PDB entry 3D9A | X-ray diffraction, 1.20 A resolution | chains L and H of the 3 polymer chains in the assembly

Chain L:
Protein: Light Chain of HyHel10 Antibody Fragment (Fab)
Organism: Mus musculus
Notes: antibody fragment or engineered binder
Chain sequence (213 residues; each row starts with the number of its first residue):
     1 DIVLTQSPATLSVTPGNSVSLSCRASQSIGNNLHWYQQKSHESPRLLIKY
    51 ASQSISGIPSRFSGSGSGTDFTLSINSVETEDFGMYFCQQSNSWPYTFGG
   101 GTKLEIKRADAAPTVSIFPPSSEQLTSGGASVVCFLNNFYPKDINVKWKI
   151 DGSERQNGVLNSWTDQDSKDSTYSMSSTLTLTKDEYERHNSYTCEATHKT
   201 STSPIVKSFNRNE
Cystine bridges: Cys-23/Cys-88, Cys-134/Cys-194

Chain H:
Protein: Heavy Chain of HyHel10 Antibody Fragment (Fab)
Organism: Mus musculus
Notes: antibody fragment or engineered binder
Chain sequence (210 residues; row label = number of the first residue in the row):
   301 DVQLQESGPSLVKPSQTLSLTCSVTGDSITSDYWSWIRKFPGNRLEYMGY
   351 VSYSGSTYYNPSLKSRISITRDTSKNQYYLDLNSVTTEDTATYYCANWDG
   401 DYWGQGTLVTVSAAKTTPPSVYPLAPGSAAQTNSMVTLGCLVKGYFPEPV
   451 TVTWNSGSLSSGVHTFPAVLQSDLYTLSSSVTVPSSTWPSETVTCNVAHP
   501 ASSTKVDKKI
Cystine bridges: Cys-322/Cys-395, Cys-440/Cys-495

Chain L / chain H interface:
Pairs across the interface (73; chain L residue first):
  Tyr-36(L) / Gly-400(H)
  Tyr-36(L) / Trp-403(H)  hydrophobic
  Gln-38(L) / Lys-339(H)  hydrogen bond
  Gln-38(L) / Tyr-394(H)  hydrogen bond
  Ser-43(L) / Tyr-394(H)
  Ser-43(L) / Trp-403(H)
  Ser-43(L) / Gly-404(H)  hydrogen bond (side chain-backbone)
  Ser-43(L) / Gln-405(H)  hydrogen bond (side chain-backbone)
  Ser-43(L) / Gly-406(H)
  Pro-44(L) / Trp-403(H)
  Leu-46(L) / Asp-399(H)
  Leu-46(L) / Gly-400(H)
  Met-85(L) / Asn-343(H)
  Phe-87(L) / Asn-343(H)
  Phe-87(L) / Leu-345(H)  hydrophobic
  Gln-89(L) / Tyr-347(H)
  Trp-94(L) / Tyr-347(H)  hydrophobic
  Trp-94(L) / Gly-349(H)
  Trp-94(L) / Tyr-350(H)  hydrophobic
  Trp-94(L) / Tyr-358(H)
  Trp-94(L) / Tyr-359(H)  hydrogen bond (side chain-backbone)
  Trp-94(L) / Asn-360(H)
  Pro-95(L) / Asn-360(H)
  Pro-95(L) / Pro-361(H)
  Tyr-96(L) / Tyr-347(H)
  Tyr-96(L) / Tyr-350(H)
  Tyr-96(L) / Trp-398(H)  hydrogen bond
  Phe-98(L) / Leu-345(H)  hydrophobic
  Phe-98(L) / Tyr-347(H)  hydrophobic
  Gly-100(L) / Asn-343(H)
  Ser-116(L) / Thr-437(H)
  Ile-117(L) / Ala-429(H)
  Phe-118(L) / Leu-424(H)
  Phe-118(L) / Ala-425(H)
  Phe-118(L) / Gln-431(H)
  Phe-118(L) / Thr-437(H)
  Pro-119(L) / Ala-425(H)
  Pro-119(L) / Pro-426(H)
  Ser-121(L) / Tyr-422(H)
  Ser-121(L) / Pro-423(H)
  Glu-123(L) / Val-421(H)
  Glu-123(L) / Tyr-422(H)
  Glu-123(L) / Lys-508(H)  salt bridge
  Gln-124(L) / Tyr-422(H)
  Gln-124(L) / Lys-443(H)
  Ser-127(L) / Tyr-422(H)
  Ser-131(L) / Leu-441(H)
  Ser-131(L) / Lys-443(H)
  Phe-135(L) / Phe-466(H)  hydrophobic
  Phe-135(L) / Ser-478(H)
  Phe-135(L) / Ser-479(H)
  Phe-135(L) / Ser-480(H)
  Asn-137(L) / His-464(H)
  Asn-137(L) / Phe-466(H)
  Asn-137(L) / Ser-480(H)  hydrogen bond
  Asn-138(L) / His-464(H)  hydrogen bond
  Leu-160(L) / Val-469(H)  hydrophobic
  Leu-160(L) / Gln-471(H)
  Asn-161(L) / Val-469(H)
  Ser-162(L) / Phe-466(H)
  Ser-162(L) / Pro-467(H)  hydrogen bond (side chain-backbone)
  Trp-163(L) / Pro-467(H)
  Thr-164(L) / Phe-466(H)
  Ser-174(L) / His-464(H)  hydrogen bond
  Ser-174(L) / Phe-466(H)
  Met-175(L) / Phe-466(H)
  Ser-176(L) / Phe-466(H)
  Ser-176(L) / Ser-478(H)  hydrogen bond
  Thr-180(L) / Lys-443(H)
  Phe-209(L) / Ser-428(H)
  Phe-209(L) / Ala-429(H)  hydrophobic
  Asn-210(L) / Ser-428(H)  hydrogen bond (backbone-side chain)
  Arg-211(L) / Ser-428(H)  hydrogen bond (backbone-side chain)
Interface residues without a listed pair, chain L (41 interface residues in all): Glu-42, Tyr-50, Val-133, Asp-167
Interface residues without a listed pair, chain H (47 interface residues in all): Ile-337, Glu-346, Met-348, Asp-401, Leu-438, Gly-439, Thr-465, Thr-476

Overview:
41 residues of chain L face 47 of chain H across their interface; the contacts include 13 hydrogen bonds and 1
salt bridge. Polar pairs include Glu-123(L)/Lys-508(H), Gln-38(L)/Lys-339(H) and Gln-38(L)/Tyr-394(H).
Here chain L is Light Chain of HyHel10 Antibody Fragment (Fab) and chain H is Heavy Chain of HyHel10 Antibody
Fragment (Fab), both from Mus musculus. Entry 3D9A (High Resolution Crystal Structure Structure of HyHel10 Fab
Complexed to Hen Egg Lysozyme) was determined by X-ray diffraction.
